PDB entry 6NK6 | electron microscopy, 4.06 A resolution (low resolution: residue-level contacts below are approximate; hydrogen-bond / salt-bridge calls are withheld) | chains E and B of the 16 polymer chains in the assembly

# Chain E
Protein: E2 glycoprotein
Organism: Chikungunya virus strain Senegal 37997
Reference sequence: Q5XXP3 (POLS_CHIK3); residues 5-423 here correspond to UniProt positions 330-748 (UniProt number = residue number + 325)
Sequence (419 residues; numbered 5 to 423; the number before each row is that of its first residue):
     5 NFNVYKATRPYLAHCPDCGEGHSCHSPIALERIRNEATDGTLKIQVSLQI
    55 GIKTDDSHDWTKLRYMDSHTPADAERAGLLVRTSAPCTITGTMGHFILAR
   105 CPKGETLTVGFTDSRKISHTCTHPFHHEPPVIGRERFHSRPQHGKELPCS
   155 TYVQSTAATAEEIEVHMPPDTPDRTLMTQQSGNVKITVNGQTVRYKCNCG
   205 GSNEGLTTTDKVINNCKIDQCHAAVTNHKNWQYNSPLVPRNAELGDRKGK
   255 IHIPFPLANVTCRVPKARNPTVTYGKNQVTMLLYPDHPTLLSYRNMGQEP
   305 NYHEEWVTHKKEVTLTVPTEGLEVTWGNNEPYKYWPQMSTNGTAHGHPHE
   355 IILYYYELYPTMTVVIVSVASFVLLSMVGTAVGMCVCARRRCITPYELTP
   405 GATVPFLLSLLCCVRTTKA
Cystine bridges: Cys-19/Cys-125, Cys-22/Cys-28, Cys-91/Cys-105, Cys-153/Cys-266, Cys-201/Cys-225, Cys-203/Cys-220, Cys-396/Cys-417
Covalently attached groups: N-acetylglucosamine (NAG) linked to Asn-263

# Chain B
Protein: E1 glycoprotein
Organism: Chikungunya virus strain Senegal 37997
Reference sequence: Q5XXP3 (POLS_CHIK3); residues 1-439 here correspond to UniProt positions 810-1248 (UniProt number = residue number + 809)
Sequence (439 residues; numbered 1 to 439; the number before each row is that of its first residue):
     1 YEHVTVIPNTVGVPYKTLVNRPGYSPMVLEMELQSVTLEPTLSLDYITCE
    51 YKTVIPSPYVKCCGTAECKDKSLPDYSCKVFTGVYPFMWGGAYCFCDAEN
   101 TQLSEAHVEKSESCKTEFASAYRAHTASASAKLRVLYQGNNITVAAYANG
   151 DHAVTVKDAKFVVGPMSSAWTPFDNKIVVYKGDVYNMDYPPFGAGRPGQF
   201 GDIQSRTPESKDVYANTQLVLQRPAAGTVHVPYSQAPSGFKYWLKERGAS
   251 LQHTAPFGCQIATNPVRAVNCAVGNIPISIDIPDAAFTRVVDAPSVTDMS
   301 CEVPACTHSSDFGGVAIIKYTASKKGKCAVHSMTNAVTIREADVEVEGNS
   351 QLQISFSTALASAEFRVQVCSTQVHCAAACHPPKDHIVNYPASHTTLGVQ
   401 DISTTAMSWVQKITGGVGLIVAVAALILIVVLCVSFSRH
Cystine bridges: Cys-49/Cys-114, Cys-62/Cys-94, Cys-63/Cys-96, Cys-68/Cys-78, Cys-259/Cys-271, Cys-301/Cys-376, Cys-306/Cys-380, Cys-328/Cys-370
Covalently attached groups: N-acetylglucosamine (NAG) linked to Asn-141

# How chain E and chain B interact
Residue-residue contacts - 14 pairs, chain E then chain B:
  His-147(E) / His-230(B)
  His-147(E) / Pro-232(B)
  Arg-272(E) / Gln-235(B)
  Arg-272(E) / Pro-237(B)
  Asn-273(E) / Gln-222(B)
  Asn-273(E) / Ser-234(B)
  Thr-275(E) / Gln-218(B)
  Leu-286(E) / Gln-199(B)
  Tyr-288(E) / Pro-197(B)
  Tyr-288(E) / Gly-198(B)
  Tyr-288(E) / Pro-237(B)
  Tyr-288(E) / Tyr-242(B)
  Lys-314(E) / Gln-199(B)
  Lys-314(E) / Tyr-242(B)
Interface residues without a listed pair, chain E (8 interface residues in all): Gln-146
Interface residues without a listed pair, chain B (12 interface residues in all): Arg-223

# In short
Chain E and chain B form an interface of 8 and 12 residues respectively.
Here chain E is E2 glycoprotein and chain B is E1 glycoprotein, both from Chikungunya virus strain Senegal
37997. Entry 6NK6 (Electron Cryo-Microscopy Of Chikungunya VLP in complex with mouse Mxra8 receptor) was
determined by electron microscopy (same publication as 6NK3, 6NK5 and 6NK7).
